4DBV - chains O and R of the 4 polymer chains in the assembly; structure by X-ray diffraction, 2.50 A resolution.

== Chain O (and R) ==
Molecule: Glyceraldehyde-3-phosphate dehydrogenase
From: Geobacillus stearothermophilus
Notes: EC 1.2.1.12; chain R of this document is another copy of the same molecule, construct and numbering; everything in this record applies to it too
UniProt: P00362 (G3P_BACST); the construct lacks a stretch of the UniProt sequence and is renumbered around it, so the offset changes along the chain: 0-34 = UniProt 1-35; 36-122 = UniProt 36-122; 123-138 = UniProt 124-139; 139-188 = UniProt 141-190; 1 more segments
Amino-acid sequence (334 residues; row label = number of the first residue in the row; note: 2 numbers in that range are skipped by the numbering (no residue carries them; nothing is unmodelled there); numbering starts at 0):
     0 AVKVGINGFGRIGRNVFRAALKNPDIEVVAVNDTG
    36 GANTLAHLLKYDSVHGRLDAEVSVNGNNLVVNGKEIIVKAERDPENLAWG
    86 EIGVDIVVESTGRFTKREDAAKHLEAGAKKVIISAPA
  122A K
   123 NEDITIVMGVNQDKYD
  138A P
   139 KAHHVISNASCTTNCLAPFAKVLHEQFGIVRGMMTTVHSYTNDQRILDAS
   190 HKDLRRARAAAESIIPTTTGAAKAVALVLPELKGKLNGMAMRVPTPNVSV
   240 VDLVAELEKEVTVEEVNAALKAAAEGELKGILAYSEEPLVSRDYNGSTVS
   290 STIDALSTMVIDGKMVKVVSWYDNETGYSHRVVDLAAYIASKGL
Sequence notes: engineered mutation Thr33 (Leu34 in P00362), Gly34 (Thr35 in P00362), Gly36 (Asp in P00362), Ala187 (Leu189 in P00362), Ser188 (Pro190 in P00362)
Ligand contacts: NADPH (NDP; NADPH dihydro-nicotinamide-adenine-dinucleotide phosphate): Asn6, Gly7, Phe8, Gly9, Arg10, Ile11, Asn31, Asp32, Thr33, Glu76, Arg77, Ser95, Thr96, Gly97, Arg98, Phe99, Ser119, Ala120, Cys149, Thr179, Asn180, Asn313, Glu314, Tyr317

== How chain O and chain R interact ==
Pairs across the interface - 51 pairs, chain O then chain R:
  Arg10(O) with Leu185(R); Asp186(R)
  Arg13(O) with Asp186(R), hydrogen bond (side chain-backbone)
  Thr39(O) with Ser188(R)
  His42(O) with Leu193(R)
  Leu43(O) with Ala187(R); Ser188(R)
  Tyr46(O) with Asp186(R); Arg197(R)
  Asp47(O) with Asp186(R); Arg197(R)
  Ser48(O) with Asp186(R), hydrogen bond; Arg197(R), hydrogen bond; Ala198(R)
  Tyr178(O) with Ile184(R), hydrophobic; Leu185(R)
  Thr179(O) with Ile184(R); Leu185(R)
  Asn180(O) with Ile184(R); Leu185(R), hydrogen bond (side chain-backbone)
  Gln182(O) with Ile184(R)
  Ile184(O) with Tyr178(R), hydrophobic; Thr179(R); Asn180(R); Gln182(R)
  Leu185(O) with Tyr178(R); Thr179(R); Asn180(R), hydrogen bond (backbone-side chain); Pro235(R), hydrophobic
  Asp186(O) with Arg10(R); Arg13(R), hydrogen bond (backbone-side chain); Tyr46(R); Asp47(R); Ser48(R), hydrogen bond; Asn180(R)
  Ala187(O) with Leu43(R); Asn180(R)
  Ser188(O) with Leu43(R)
  Leu193(O) with Thr39(R); His42(R)
  Arg197(O) with Tyr46(R); Asp47(R); Ser48(R), hydrogen bond
  Ala198(O) with Ser48(R)
  Ala200(O) with Tyr178(R); Ala200(R), hydrophobic
  Glu201(O) with Pro235(R); Arg281(R), salt bridge
  Pro235(O) with Leu185(R); Glu201(R)
  Arg281(O) with Glu201(R), salt bridge
Other interface residues (no listed pair), chain O (32 interface residues in all): Asp32, Gly34, Leu40, Val49, Arg183, Ala196, Ala199, Glu314
Other interface residues (no listed pair), chain R (29 interface residues in all): Gly34, His190, Ala196, Ala199, Glu314

== In short ==
32 residues of chain O and 29 residues of chain R are in contact; the contacts include 8 hydrogen bonds and 2
salt bridges. Polar contacts include Glu201(O)-Arg281(R), Arg13(O)-Asp186(R) and Ser48(O)-Asp186(R). Bound to
chain O: NADPH.
Both chains are Glyceraldehyde-3-phosphate dehydrogenase (Geobacillus stearothermophilus). Entry 4DBV
(Glyceraldehyde-3-phosphate dehydrogenase mutant with leu 33 replaced by thr, thr 34 replaced by gly, asp 36
...) was determined by X-ray diffraction (same publication as 1DBV, 2DBV and 3DBV).
